5LLD - chain A; structure by X-ray diffraction, 2.65 A resolution.

Chain A:
Protein: Anaerobic nitric oxide reductase flavorubredoxin
Source organism: Escherichia coli (strain K12)
Reference sequence: Q46877 (NORV_ECOLI); residues 1-479 here = UniProt positions 1-479
Chain sequence (479 residues; row label = number of the first residue in the row):
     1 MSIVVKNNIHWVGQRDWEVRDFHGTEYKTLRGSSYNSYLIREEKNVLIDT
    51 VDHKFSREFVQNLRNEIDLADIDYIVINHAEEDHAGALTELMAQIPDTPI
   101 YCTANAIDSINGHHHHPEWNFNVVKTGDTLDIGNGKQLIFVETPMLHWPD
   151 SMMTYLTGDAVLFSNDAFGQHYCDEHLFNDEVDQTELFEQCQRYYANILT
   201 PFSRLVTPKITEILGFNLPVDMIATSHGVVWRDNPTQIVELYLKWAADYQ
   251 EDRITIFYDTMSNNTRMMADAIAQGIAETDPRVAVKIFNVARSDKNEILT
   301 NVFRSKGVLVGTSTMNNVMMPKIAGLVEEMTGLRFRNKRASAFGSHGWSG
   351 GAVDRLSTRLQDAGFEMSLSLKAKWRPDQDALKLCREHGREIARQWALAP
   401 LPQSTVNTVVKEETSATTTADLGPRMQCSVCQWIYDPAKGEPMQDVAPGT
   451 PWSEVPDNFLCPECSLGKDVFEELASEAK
Not modelled in the structure: 1-2, 401-479
UniProt features mapped onto this chain:
  - binding site (Fe cation): His79, Glu81, Asp83, His147, Asp166, His227, Cys428, Cys431, Cys461, Cys464
  - binding site (FMN): Thr260 to Asn264
Ion coordination: Fe ion site 1: His79, Glu81, His147, Asp166; Fe ion site 2: Asp83, His84, Asp166, His227 (together with oxygen molecule)
Residues lining bound ligands:
  - FMN (flavin mononucleotide): His23, Glu81, Trp148, Thr260, Met261, Ser262, Asn263, Asn264, Thr265, Ser313, Thr314, Met315, Asn316, Asn317, Ser345, His346, Gly347, Trp348, Ser349, Gly350, Trp375
  - oxygen molecule (OXY): His23, Glu81, Asp83, His147, Asp166, His171, Tyr194, Ile198, His227
Reported in the primary citation:
  - Fe ion coordination: His79, Glu81, Asp83, His84, His147, Asp166, His227

In short:
Bound to chain A: oxygen molecule and flavin mononucleotide. The Fe ion site 1 is built by His79, Glu81,
His147 and Asp166. Asp83, His84, Asp166 and His227 coordinate Fe ion site 2. UniProt lists 10 Fe
cation-binding residues and 5 FMN-binding residues. From the paper: Fe ion coordination by His79, Glu81 and
Asp83 among others.
Chain A is Anaerobic nitric oxide reductase flavorubredoxin (Escherichia coli (strain K12)); the structure,
Flavodiiron core of Escherichia coli flavorubredoxin in the reduced form, was determined by X-ray diffraction
together with 5LMC and 4D02 from the same study.
